Entry 6D00 (electron microscopy, 4.00 A resolution); this record covers chains 2 and 3 of the 6 polymer chains in the assembly.

[Chain 2 (and 3)]
Molecule: Calcarisporiella thermophila Hsp104
From: Calcarisporiella thermophila
Notes: chain 3 of this document is another copy of the same molecule, construct and numbering; everything in this record applies to it too
Amino-acid sequence (883 residues; row label = number of the first residue in the row; numbering starts at 0):
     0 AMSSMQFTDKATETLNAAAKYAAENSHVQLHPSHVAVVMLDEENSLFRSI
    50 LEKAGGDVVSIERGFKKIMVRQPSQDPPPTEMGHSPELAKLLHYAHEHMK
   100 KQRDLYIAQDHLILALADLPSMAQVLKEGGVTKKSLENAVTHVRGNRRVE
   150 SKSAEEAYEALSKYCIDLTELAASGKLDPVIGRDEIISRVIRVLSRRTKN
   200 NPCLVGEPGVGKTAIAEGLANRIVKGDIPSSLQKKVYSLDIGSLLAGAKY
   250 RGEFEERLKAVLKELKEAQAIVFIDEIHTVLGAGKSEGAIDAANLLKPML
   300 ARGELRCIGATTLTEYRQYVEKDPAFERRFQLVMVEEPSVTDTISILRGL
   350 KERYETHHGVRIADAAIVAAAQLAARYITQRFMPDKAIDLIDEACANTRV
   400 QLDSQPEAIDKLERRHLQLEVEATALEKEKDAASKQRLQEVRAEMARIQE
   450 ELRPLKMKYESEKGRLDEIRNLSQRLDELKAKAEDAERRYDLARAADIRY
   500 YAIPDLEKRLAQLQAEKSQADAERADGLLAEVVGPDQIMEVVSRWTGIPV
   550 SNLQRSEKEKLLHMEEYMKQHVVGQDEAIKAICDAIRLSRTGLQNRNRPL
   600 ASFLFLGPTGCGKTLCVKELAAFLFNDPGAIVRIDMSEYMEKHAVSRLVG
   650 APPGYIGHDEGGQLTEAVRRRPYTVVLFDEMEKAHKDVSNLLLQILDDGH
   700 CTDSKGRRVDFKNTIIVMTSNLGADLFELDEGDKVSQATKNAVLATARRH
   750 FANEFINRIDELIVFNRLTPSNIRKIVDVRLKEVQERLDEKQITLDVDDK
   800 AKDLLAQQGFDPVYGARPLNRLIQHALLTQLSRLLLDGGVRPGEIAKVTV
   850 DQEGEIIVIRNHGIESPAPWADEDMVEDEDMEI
Not modelled in the structure: 0-1, 73-82, 145-155, 248-250, 283-287, 648-660, 722-737, 864-882
Residues lining bound ligands:
  - ADP (adenosine-5'-diphosphate), molecule 1: Pro178, Val179, Ile180, Gly181, Arg182, Glu206, Pro207, Gly208, Val209, Gly210, Lys211, Thr212, Ala213, Ile345, Leu349, Arg380, Pro383, Asp384, Ile387
  - ADP, molecule 2: Val571, Val572, Thr608, Gly609, Cys610, Gly611, Lys612, Thr613, Leu614, Ile775, Arg779, Ala815, Arg816, Asn819
What the authors report for this chain:
  - binding site for ADP: Arg327, Asp384
  - self-association interface (contacts with another copy of this molecule): Arg816 to Leu835

[Interface between chain 2 and chain 3]
Residue-residue contacts (114):
  Arg47(2) - Glu42(3)  salt bridge
  Glu51(2) - Thr13(3)
  Glu51(2) - Ala16(3)
  Glu51(2) - Val37(3)
  Glu51(2) - Asp40(3)
  Glu51(2) - Glu41(3)
  Lys52(2) - Ala16(3)
  Lys52(2) - Lys19(3)
  Gly54(2) - Val37(3)
  Gly55(2) - Tyr20(3)
  Gly55(2) - Val37(3)
  Asp56(2) - Val36(3)
  Asp56(2) - Asp40(3)
  Asp56(2) - Glu61(3)
  Asp56(2) - Lys65(3)
  Val57(2) - Asp40(3)  hydrogen bond (backbone-side chain)
  Val58(2) - Asp40(3)
  Val58(2) - Glu61(3)
  Arg62(2) - Lys65(3)
  Gly129(2) - Tyr20(3)
  Gly129(2) - Glu23(3)
  Thr131(2) - Glu23(3)  hydrogen bond
  Ser134(2) - Glu23(3)  hydrogen bond
  Arg191(2) - Glu392(3)  salt bridge
  Arg191(2) - Ala395(3)
  Arg191(2) - Asn396(3)
  Arg191(2) - Arg543(3)
  Ser194(2) - His356(3)
  Ser194(2) - His357(3)
  Ser194(2) - Ala395(3)
  Arg195(2) - His356(3)
  Arg195(2) - His357(3)
  Arg195(2) - Asp388(3)  salt bridge
  Arg195(2) - Asp391(3)
  Arg195(2) - Glu392(3)  salt bridge
  Arg195(2) - Ala395(3)
  Arg196(2) - Asp177(3)  salt bridge
  Arg196(2) - Arg352(3)
  Arg196(2) - Tyr353(3)
  Arg196(2) - His356(3)
  Thr197(2) - Asp391(3)
  Lys198(2) - Asp388(3)
  Asp226(2) - Ser403(3)  hydrogen bond (backbone-side chain)
  Asp226(2) - Asp409(3)
  Ile227(2) - Ser403(3)  hydrogen bond (backbone-side chain)
  Pro228(2) - Arg398(3)
  Pro228(2) - Val399(3)  hydrophobic
  Pro228(2) - Asp402(3)
  Pro228(2) - Ser403(3)
  Ser229(2) - Asp402(3)  hydrogen bond (backbone-side chain)
  Ser229(2) - Lys462(3)
  Ser229(2) - Asp466(3)  hydrogen bond
  Ser230(2) - Arg398(3)
  Ser230(2) - Asp402(3)
  Ser230(2) - Arg469(3)
  Glu254(2) - Gly246(3)
  Asn293(2) - Gly241(3)  hydrogen bond (side chain-backbone)
  Asn293(2) - Leu244(3)
  Asn293(2) - Ala245(3)
  Leu294(2) - Ala245(3)  hydrophobic
  Lys296(2) - Asp239(3)  salt bridge
  Lys296(2) - Ile240(3)
  Arg301(2) - Ile165(3)
  Asp322(2) - Glu275(3)
  Pro323(2) - Glu275(3)
  Ala324(2) - Glu275(3)  hydrogen bond (backbone-side chain)
  Arg327(2) - Thr212(3)
  Arg327(2) - Asp274(3)  salt bridge
  Arg498(2) - Ala424(3)
  Tyr499(2) - Val420(3)
  Tyr499(2) - Thr423(3)
  Tyr499(2) - Ala424(3)
  Tyr500(2) - Lys427(3)  hydrogen bond
  Pro503(2) - Glu428(3)
  Lys557(2) - Leu835(3)
  Leu560(2) - Arg832(3)
  Leu560(2) - Leu835(3)  hydrophobic
  Leu561(2) - Arg832(3)
  Leu561(2) - Leu835(3)
  Leu561(2) - Asp836(3)
  Asp583(2) - Thr828(3)
  Arg586(2) - Ser831(3)
  Arg586(2) - Arg832(3)
  Arg586(2) - Leu835(3)
  Leu587(2) - Leu827(3)
  Leu587(2) - Ser831(3)
  Thr590(2) - Lys790(3)  hydrogen bond (backbone-side chain)
  Thr590(2) - Ser831(3)
  Thr590(2) - Leu834(3)
  Gly591(2) - Arg786(3)
  Gly591(2) - Lys790(3)
  Leu592(2) - Val783(3)  hydrophobic
  Leu592(2) - Arg786(3)  hydrogen bond (backbone-side chain)
  Leu592(2) - Leu787(3)  hydrophobic
  Leu592(2) - Leu827(3)  hydrophobic
  Leu592(2) - Leu830(3)  hydrophobic
  Leu592(2) - Leu834(3)  hydrophobic
  Gln593(2) - Arg786(3)
  Asn594(2) - Glu785(3)
  Asn594(2) - Arg786(3)
  Lys685(2) - Ser636(3)
  Asp686(2) - Glu637(3)
  Asn689(2) - Asp634(3)
  Asn689(2) - Glu637(3)
  Leu692(2) - Arg632(3)
  Glu753(2) - Arg632(3)
  Ile755(2) - Arg820(3)
  Asn756(2) - Arg816(3)  hydrogen bond
  Asn756(2) - Arg820(3)
  Ile758(2) - Arg820(3)  hydrogen bond (backbone-side chain)
  Asp759(2) - Arg820(3)  hydrogen bond (backbone-side chain)
  Asp759(2) - Gln823(3)  hydrogen bond
  Glu760(2) - His824(3)  salt bridge
  Leu761(2) - Arg820(3)
Other interface residues (no listed pair), chain 2 (65 interface residues in all): Ala53, Val130, His141, Asp290, Pro297, Gln330, Asn752
Other interface residues (no listed pair), chain 3 (71 interface residues in all): Glu12, Asn15, Gln404, Glu419

[Summary]
Chain 2 and chain 3 form an interface of 65 and 71 residues respectively, with 16 hydrogen bonds and 8 salt
bridges. Among the polar pairs are Arg47(2)-Glu42(3), Arg191(2)-Glu392(3) and Arg195(2)-Asp388(3). Bound to
chain 2: ADP. The paper reports a binding site for ADP at Arg327(2) and Asp384(2); a self-association
interface involving Arg816(2).
Both chains are Calcarisporiella thermophila Hsp104 (Calcarisporiella thermophila). Entry 6D00
(Calcarisporiella thermophila Hsp104) was determined by electron microscopy (same publication as 6AZY).
